Entry 8ARR (X-ray diffraction, 1.35 A resolution); this record covers chains A and B.

[Chain A]
Protein: 14-3-3 protein sigma
Organism: Homo sapiens
UniProt: P31947 (1433S_HUMAN); numbering as in UniProt (aligned over 1-231)
Sequence (236 residues; numbered -4 to 231; the number before each row is that of its first residue; numbers below 1 keep their minus sign (Gly-4 is residue -4)):
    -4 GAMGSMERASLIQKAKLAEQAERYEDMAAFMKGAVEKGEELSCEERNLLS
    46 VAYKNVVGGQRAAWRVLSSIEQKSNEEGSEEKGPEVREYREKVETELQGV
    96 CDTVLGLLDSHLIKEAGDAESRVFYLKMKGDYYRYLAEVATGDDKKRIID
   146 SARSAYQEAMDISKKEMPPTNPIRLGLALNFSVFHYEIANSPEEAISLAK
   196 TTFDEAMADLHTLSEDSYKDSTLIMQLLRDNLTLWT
Disordered / not traced: 72-74
Differences from the reference sequence: expression tag (-4 to 0)
Swiss-Prot annotation at these positions:
  - site (Interaction with phosphoserine on interacting protein): Arg56, Arg129
  - modified residue (Phosphoserine): Ser5, Ser74
Glycans and other covalent adducts: compound NK6 linked to Cys38
Metal / ion sites: Mg2+ site 1 near Ser37 (its only coordinating residue here); Mg2+ site 2 near Glu89 (its only coordinating residue here)
Small-molecule neighbours: NK6 (N-[[1-[4-azanyl-1-[(4-chlorophenyl)amino]cyclohexyl]carbonylpiperidin-4-yl]methyl]-2-chloranyl-ethanamide): Arg41, Asn42, Phe119, Lys122, Pro167, Ile168, Gly171, Leu172, Leu218, Ile219

[Chain B]
Protein: Estrogen receptor
UniProt: P03372 (ESR1_HUMAN); residue numbers follow UniProt; this construct covers 591-595
Sequence (5 residues; row label = number of the first residue in the row):
   591 FPATV
Modified positions: Thr594 (phosphothreonine; TPO)
Reported in the primary citation:
  - post-translational modification sites: Thr594 (citing earlier work)

[How chain A and chain B interact]
Residue-residue contacts (20):
  Lys49(A) with Thr594(B), hydrogen bond (side chain-backbone); Val595(B)
  Arg56(A) with Thr594(B)
  Arg60(A) with Phe591(B)
  Lys122(A) with Val595(B), hydrogen bond (side chain-backbone)
  Arg129(A) with Thr594(B)
  Tyr130(A) with Thr594(B)
  Gly171(A) with Val595(B)
  Leu174(A) with Ala593(B); Thr594(B); Val595(B), hydrophobic
  Asn175(A) with Thr594(B); Val595(B), hydrogen bond (side chain-backbone)
  Val178(A) with Pro592(B), hydrophobic; Ala593(B); Thr594(B)
  Leu222(A) with Val595(B), hydrophobic
  Asn226(A) with Pro592(B); Ala593(B), hydrogen bond (side chain-backbone)
  Trp230(A) with Pro592(B), hydrophobic
Other interface residues (no listed pair), chain A (16 interface residues in all): Asp126, Glu182, Leu229

[Summary]
The interface between chain A and chain B involves 16 residues on one side and 5 on the other, with 4 hydrogen
bonds. Polar contacts include Lys49(A)-Thr594(B), Lys122(A)-Val595(B) and Asn175(A)-Val595(B). Compound NK6 is
covalently linked to Cys38(A). From the paper: a modification site at Thr594(B).
Here chain A is 14-3-3 protein sigma (Homo sapiens) and chain B is Estrogen receptor. Entry 8ARR (Small
molecular stabilizer for ERalpha and 14-3-3 (1076394)) was determined by X-ray diffraction together with 8AI0,
8ALR, 8ALT, 8ALV, 8ALW, 8AM7 and 32 further entries from the same study.
